8J4G - chains A and C of the 3 polymer chains in the assembly; structure by X-ray diffraction, 2.49 A resolution.

# Chain A
Molecule: MHC class I antigen
From: Anas platyrhynchos
UniProt: A0A2Z4U0D0 (A0A2Z4U0D0_ANAPL); residues 1-271 here correspond to UniProt positions 22-292 (UniProt number = residue number + 21)
Chain sequence (271 residues; each row starts with the number of its first residue):
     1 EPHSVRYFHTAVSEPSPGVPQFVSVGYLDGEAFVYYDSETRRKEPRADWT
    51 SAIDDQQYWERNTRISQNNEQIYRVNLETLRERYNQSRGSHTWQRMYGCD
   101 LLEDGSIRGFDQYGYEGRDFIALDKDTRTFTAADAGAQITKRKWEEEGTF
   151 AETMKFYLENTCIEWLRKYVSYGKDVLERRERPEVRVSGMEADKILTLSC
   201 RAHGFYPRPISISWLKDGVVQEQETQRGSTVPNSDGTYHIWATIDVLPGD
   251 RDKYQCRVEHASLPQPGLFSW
Disulfides: Cys99-Cys162, Cys200-Cys256
Sequence notes: engineered mutation Asn62 (Ile83 in A0A2Z4U0D0); conflict Leu198 (Ser219 in A0A2Z4U0D0)

# Chain C
Molecule: peptide of AIV
From: unidentified influenza virus
Chain sequence (9 residues; each row starts with the number of its first residue):
     1 AEAIIVAMV

# Chain A / chain C interface
Pairs across the interface (37):
  Tyr7(A) - Ala1(C)  hydrogen bond (side chain-backbone)
  Tyr7(A) - Glu2(C)
  His9(A) - Glu2(C)  salt bridge
  Ser24(A) - Glu2(C)  hydrogen bond
  Lys43(A) - Glu2(C)  salt bridge
  Asn62(A) - Ala1(C)
  Asn62(A) - Glu2(C)  hydrogen bond (side chain-backbone)
  Ile65(A) - Glu2(C)
  Ile65(A) - Ala3(C)
  Asn68(A) - Val6(C)
  Asn69(A) - Glu2(C)
  Ile72(A) - Val6(C)  hydrophobic
  Ile72(A) - Ala7(C)
  Ile72(A) - Met8(C)  hydrophobic
  Asn76(A) - Ala7(C)  hydrogen bond (side chain-backbone)
  Asn76(A) - Met8(C)
  Asn76(A) - Val9(C)  hydrogen bond (side chain-backbone)
  Thr79(A) - Val9(C)
  Leu80(A) - Val9(C)  hydrophobic
  Arg83(A) - Val9(C)
  Trp93(A) - Val9(C)  hydrophobic
  Arg95(A) - Ala7(C)
  Tyr97(A) - Glu2(C)  hydrogen bond
  Tyr97(A) - Ala3(C)  hydrogen bond (side chain-backbone)
  Tyr113(A) - Ala7(C)
  Phe120(A) - Val9(C)  hydrophobic
  Thr140(A) - Val9(C)  hydrogen bond (side chain-backbone)
  Lys143(A) - Met8(C)
  Lys143(A) - Val9(C)  hydrogen bond (side chain-backbone)
  Trp144(A) - Met8(C)  hydrogen bond (side chain-backbone)
  Phe150(A) - Ile5(C)  hydrophobic
  Phe150(A) - Val6(C)
  Tyr157(A) - Ala1(C)  hydrogen bond (side chain-backbone)
  Tyr157(A) - Glu2(C)
  Tyr157(A) - Ala3(C)  hydrophobic
  Trp165(A) - Ala1(C)
  Tyr169(A) - Ala1(C)  hydrogen bond (side chain-backbone)
Also at the interface, not in a pair above, chain A (31 interface residues in all): Tyr58, Arg61, Ser66, Tyr73, Thr153, Met154
Also at the interface, not in a pair above, chain C (9 interface residues in all): Ile4

# Summary
Chain A and chain C form an interface of 31 and 9 residues respectively; the contacts include 12 hydrogen
bonds and 2 salt bridges. Polar pairs include His9(A)-Glu2(C), Lys43(A)-Glu2(C) and Tyr7(A)-Ala1(C).
Here chain A is MHC class I antigen (Anas platyrhynchos) and chain C is peptide of AIV (unidentified influenza
virus). Entry 8J4G (Crystal structure of 11JD mutant-I62N) was determined by X-ray diffraction.
